Entry 4QJE (X-ray diffraction, 1.85 A resolution); this record covers chains A and B of the 4 polymer chains in the assembly.

# Chain A
Molecule: Betaine aldehyde dehydrogenase
Organism: Staphylococcus aureus subsp. aureus
Notes: EC 1.2.1.8
UniProtKB: Q5HCU0 (Q5HCU0_STAAC); residue numbers follow UniProt; this construct covers 1-496
Amino-acid sequence (517 residues; row label = number of the first residue in the row; numbers below 1 keep their minus sign (Met-20 is residue -20)):
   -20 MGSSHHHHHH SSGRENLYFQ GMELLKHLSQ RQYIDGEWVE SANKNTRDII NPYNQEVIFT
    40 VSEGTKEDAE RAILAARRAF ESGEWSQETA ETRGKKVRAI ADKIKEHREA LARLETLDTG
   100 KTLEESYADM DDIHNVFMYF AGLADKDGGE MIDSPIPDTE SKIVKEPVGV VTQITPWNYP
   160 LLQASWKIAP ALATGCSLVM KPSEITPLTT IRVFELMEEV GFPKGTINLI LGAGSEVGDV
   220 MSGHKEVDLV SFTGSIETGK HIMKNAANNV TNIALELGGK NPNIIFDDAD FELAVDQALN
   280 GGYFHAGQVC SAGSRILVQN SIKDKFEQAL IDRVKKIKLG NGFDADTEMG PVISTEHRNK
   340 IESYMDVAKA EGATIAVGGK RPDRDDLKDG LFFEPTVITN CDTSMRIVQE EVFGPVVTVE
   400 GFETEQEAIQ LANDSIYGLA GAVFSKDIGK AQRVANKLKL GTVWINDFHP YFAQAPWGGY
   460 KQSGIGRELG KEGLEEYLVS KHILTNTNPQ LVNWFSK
Not modelled in the structure: -20 to 3
Differences from the reference sequence: expression tag (-20 to 0); engineered mutation Ser234 (Gly in Q5HCU0)
Modified positions: Cys289 (3-sulfinoalanine; CSD)
Ion coordination: Na+ site 1: Ile29, Asp97, Ile184; Na+ site 2: Val249 (shared with Lys460(B), Gly463(B) of chain B); Na+ site 3: Lys460, Gly463 (shared with Val249(B) of chain B)
Reported in the primary citation:
  - conformationally variable residues (loop rearrangement, side-chain flip): Tyr158, Val288 to Ser290, Tyr450
  - post-translational modification sites: Cys289
  - catalytic residues: Glu255 (by similarity / conservation)
  - specificity-determining residues: Ile28 (proposed by the authors, not directly observed)

# Chain B
Molecule: Betaine aldehyde dehydrogenase
Organism: Staphylococcus aureus subsp. aureus
Notes: EC 1.2.1.8
UniProtKB: Q5HCU0 (Q5HCU0_STAAC); residues 1-496 here = UniProt positions 1-496
Amino-acid sequence (517 residues; each row starts with the number of its first residue; numbers below 1 keep their minus sign (Met-20 is residue -20)):
   -20 MGSSHHHHHH SSGRENLYFQ GMELLKHLSQ RQYIDGEWVE SANKNTRDII NPYNQEVIFT
    40 VSEGTKEDAE RAILAARRAF ESGEWSQETA ETRGKKVRAI ADKIKEHREA LARLETLDTG
   100 KTLEESYADM DDIHNVFMYF AGLADKDGGE MIDSPIPDTE SKIVKEPVGV VTQITPWNYP
   160 LLQASWKIAP ALATGCSLVM KPSEITPLTT IRVFELMEEV GFPKGTINLI LGAGSEVGDV
   220 MSGHKEVDLV SFTGSIETGK HIMKNAANNV TNIALELGGK NPNIIFDDAD FELAVDQALN
   280 GGYFHAGQVC SAGSRILVQN SIKDKFEQAL IDRVKKIKLG NGFDADTEMG PVISTEHRNK
   340 IESYMDVAKA EGATIAVGGK RPDRDDLKDG LFFEPTVITN CDTSMRIVQE EVFGPVVTVE
   400 GFETEQEAIQ LANDSIYGLA GAVFSKDIGK AQRVANKLKL GTVWINDFHP YFAQAPWGGY
   460 KQSGIGRELG KEGLEEYLVS KHILTNTNPQ LVNWFSK
Not modelled in the structure: -20 to 3
Differences from the reference sequence: expression tag (-20 to 0); engineered mutation Ser234 (Gly in Q5HCU0)
Ion coordination: Na+ site 1: Ile29, Asp97, Ile184; Na+ site 2: Val249 (shared with Lys460(A), Gly463(A) of chain A); Na+ site 3: Lys460, Gly463 (shared with Val249(A) of chain A)
Reported in the primary citation:
  - catalytic residues: Cys289 (by similarity / conservation)

# Interface between chain A and chain B
Pairs across the interface (182):
  Glu60(A) with Lys438(B), salt bridge
  Thr101(A) with Trp493(B)
  Glu103(A) with Trp493(B)
  Glu104(A) with Trp493(B)
  Glu129(A) with Glu471(B)
  Ile131(A) with Gln453(B)
  Ser133(A) with Phe451(B)
  Pro134(A) with Phe451(B), hydrophobic; Gln453(B)
  Ile135(A) with Pro449(B), hydrophobic; Phe451(B), hydrophobic
  Ser140(A) with Phe451(B)
  Ile142(A) with Pro455(B); Glu471(B)
  Glu145(A) with Asn435(B); Tyr459(B), hydrogen bond
  Lys239(A) with Ala246(B); Asn247(B), hydrogen bond (side chain-backbone); Val249(B)
  Met242(A) with Met242(B); Ala246(B), hydrophobic; Thr250(B); Ile252(B), hydrophobic
  Lys243(A) with Lys243(B), hydrogen bond (backbone-side chain); Ala246(B); Asn247(B), hydrogen bond
  Ala246(A) with Lys239(B); Met242(B), hydrophobic; Lys243(B)
  Asn247(A) with Lys239(B), hydrogen bond (backbone-side chain); Lys243(B), hydrogen bond
  Asn248(A) with Gln461(B)
  Val249(A) with Lys239(B); Leu254(B), hydrophobic; Leu256(B), hydrophobic; Lys460(B); Gln461(B); Gly463(B); Ile464(B)
  Thr250(A) with Met242(B); Ile464(B)
  Asn251(A) with Ile464(B)
  Ile252(A) with Met242(B), hydrophobic; Ile252(B), hydrophobic
  Leu254(A) with Val249(B), hydrophobic
  Leu256(A) with Val249(B), hydrophobic
  Glu271(A) with Leu490(B)
  Leu272(A) with Pro488(B), hydrophobic; Gln489(B); Leu490(B), hydrophobic
  Asp275(A) with Leu490(B); Val491(B), hydrogen bond (side chain-backbone); Asn492(B), hydrogen bond (side chain-backbone)
  Leu278(A) with Phe494(B)
  Asn279(A) with Val491(B); Trp493(B); Phe494(B)
  Tyr282(A) with Phe494(B), hydrophobic
  Phe283(A) with Trp493(B), hydrophobic; Phe494(B), hydrophobic
  Arg312(A) with Phe494(B), hydrogen bond (side chain-backbone); Ser495(B), hydrogen bond (side chain-backbone); Lys496(B)
  Lys315(A) with Ser495(B); Lys496(B), hydrogen bond (side chain-backbone)
  Ile316(A) with Phe494(B), hydrophobic
  Lys317(A) with Ser495(B), hydrogen bond
  Glu327(A) with Trp493(B), hydrogen bond (backbone-side chain); Phe494(B); Ser495(B), hydrogen bond
  Gln431(A) with Lys141(B), hydrogen bond; Ile482(B); Thr484(B)
  Ala434(A) with Lys480(B), hydrogen bond (backbone-side chain)
  Asn435(A) with Glu145(B); Lys480(B), hydrogen bond (backbone-side chain); Ile482(B)
  Leu437(A) with Lys480(B), hydrogen bond (backbone-side chain)
  Lys438(A) with Phe59(B); Glu60(B), salt bridge
  Leu439(A) with Lys480(B)
  Gly440(A) with Ser479(B); Lys480(B); His481(B), hydrogen bond (backbone-backbone)
  Thr441(A) with His481(B)
  Val442(A) with His481(B), hydrogen bond (backbone-backbone); Ile482(B); Leu483(B), hydrogen bond (backbone-backbone)
  Trp443(A) with Leu483(B)
  Ile444(A) with Ile482(B), hydrophobic; Leu483(B), hydrogen bond (backbone-backbone); Thr484(B); Asn485(B), hydrogen bond (backbone-backbone)
  Asn445(A) with Asn485(B); Pro488(B)
  Asp446(A) with Asn485(B), hydrogen bond
  Pro449(A) with Ile135(B), hydrophobic; Leu483(B), hydrophobic
  Phe451(A) with Ser133(B); Pro134(B), hydrophobic; Ile135(B), hydrophobic; Ser140(B); His481(B); Leu483(B), hydrophobic
  Gln453(A) with Ile131(B); Pro134(B)
  Ala454(A) with His481(B)
  Pro455(A) with Ile142(B); His481(B)
  Tyr459(A) with Glu145(B), hydrogen bond; Val478(B); Ser479(B); Lys480(B)
  Lys460(A) with Val249(B)
  Gln461(A) with Asn248(B); Val249(B)
  Gly463(A) with Val249(B)
  Ile464(A) with Val249(B); Thr250(B); Asn251(B)
  Arg466(A) with Val478(B); Ser479(B), hydrogen bond (side chain-backbone)
  Lys470(A) with Glu129(B), salt bridge
  Glu471(A) with Ser479(B), hydrogen bond
  Val478(A) with Tyr459(B); Arg466(B)
  Ser479(A) with Gly440(B); Tyr459(B); Arg466(B), hydrogen bond (backbone-side chain); Glu471(B), hydrogen bond
  Lys480(A) with Ala434(B), hydrogen bond (side chain-backbone); Asn435(B), hydrogen bond (side chain-backbone); Leu437(B), hydrogen bond (side chain-backbone); Leu439(B); Gly440(B); Tyr459(B)
  His481(A) with Gly440(B), hydrogen bond (backbone-backbone); Thr441(B); Val442(B), hydrogen bond (backbone-backbone); Phe451(B); Ala454(B); Pro455(B)
  Ile482(A) with Asn435(B); Val442(B); Ile444(B), hydrophobic
  Leu483(A) with Val442(B), hydrogen bond (backbone-backbone); Trp443(B); Ile444(B), hydrogen bond (backbone-backbone); Pro449(B), hydrophobic; Phe451(B), hydrophobic
  Thr484(A) with Ile444(B)
  Asn485(A) with Ile444(B), hydrogen bond (backbone-backbone); Asn445(B); Asp446(B), hydrogen bond
  Pro488(A) with Leu272(B), hydrophobic; Asn445(B)
  Gln489(A) with Leu272(B)
  Leu490(A) with Leu272(B), hydrophobic; Asp275(B)
  Val491(A) with Asp275(B), hydrogen bond (backbone-side chain); Gln276(B); Asn279(B)
  Asn492(A) with Asp275(B), hydrogen bond (backbone-side chain)
  Trp493(A) with Thr101(B); Glu103(B); Glu104(B); Asn279(B); Phe283(B), hydrophobic; Glu327(B), hydrogen bond (side chain-backbone)
  Phe494(A) with Leu278(B); Asn279(B); Tyr282(B), hydrophobic; Phe283(B), hydrophobic; Arg312(B), hydrogen bond (backbone-side chain); Ile316(B), hydrophobic; Glu327(B)
  Ser495(A) with Arg312(B), hydrogen bond (backbone-side chain); Lys315(B); Lys317(B), hydrogen bond; Glu327(B), hydrogen bond
  Lys496(A) with Arg312(B); Lys315(B), hydrogen bond (backbone-side chain)
Also at the interface, not in a pair above, chain A (89 interface residues in all): Arg56, Phe59, Asp132, Lys141, Lys144, Ile235, Ala245, Gln276, Met328, Lys436
Also at the interface, not in a pair above, chain B (90 interface residues in all): Arg56, Asp132, Glu139, Lys144, Asp227, Ile235, Ala245, Glu271, Met328, Gln431, Lys436

# Summary
The interface between chain A and chain B involves 89 residues on one side and 90 on the other, with 46
hydrogen bonds and 3 salt bridges. Among the polar pairs are Glu60(A)-Lys438(B), Lys438(A)-Glu60(B) and
Lys470(A)-Glu129(B). From the paper: catalytic residues Glu255(A) and Cys289(B); the specificity determinant
Ile28(A).
Chain A is Betaine aldehyde dehydrogenase and chain B is Betaine aldehyde dehydrogenase, both from
Staphylococcus aureus subsp. aureus; the structure, 1.85 Angstrom resolution crystal structure of apo betaine
aldehyde dehydrogenase (betB) G234S mutant from Staphylococcus aureus ..., was determined by X-ray
diffraction, deposited together with 4QTO, 4QN2, 4Q92, 4NU9 and 4NEA.
